PDB entry 9R3M | X-ray diffraction, 2.06 A resolution | chains A and B of the 4 polymer chains in the assembly

== Chain A (and B) ==
Name: Isoform L-type of Pyruvate kinase PKLR
Source organism: Homo sapiens
Notes: EC 2.7.1.40; chain B of this document is another copy of the same molecule, construct and numbering; everything in this record applies to it too
UniProt: P30613 (KPYR_HUMAN), isoform P30613-2; aligned to UniProt positions 1-543 over residues 1-543
Chain sequence (447 residues; row label = number of the first residue in the row; note: 98 numbers in that range are skipped by the numbering (no residue carries them; nothing is unmodelled there); numbers below 1 keep their minus sign (Gly-1 is residue -1)):
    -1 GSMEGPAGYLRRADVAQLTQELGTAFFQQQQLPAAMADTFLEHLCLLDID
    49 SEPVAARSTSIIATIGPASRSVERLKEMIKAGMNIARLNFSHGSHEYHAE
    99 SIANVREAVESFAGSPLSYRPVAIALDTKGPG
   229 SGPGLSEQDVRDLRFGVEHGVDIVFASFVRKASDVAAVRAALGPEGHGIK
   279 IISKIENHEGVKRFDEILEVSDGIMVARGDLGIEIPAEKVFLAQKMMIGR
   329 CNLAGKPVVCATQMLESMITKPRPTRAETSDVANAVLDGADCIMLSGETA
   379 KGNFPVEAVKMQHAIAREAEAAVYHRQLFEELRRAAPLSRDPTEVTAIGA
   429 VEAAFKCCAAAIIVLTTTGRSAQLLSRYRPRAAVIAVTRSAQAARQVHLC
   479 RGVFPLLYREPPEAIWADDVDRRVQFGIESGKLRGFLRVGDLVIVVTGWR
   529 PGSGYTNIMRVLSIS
Not modelled in the structure: -1 to 22 (chain B: -1 to 9)
Construct notes: expression tag (-1 to 0); conflict Asp12 (Ser in P30613); linker (130, 229-230)
Metal / ion sites: K+: Asn87, Ser89, Asp125, Thr126; Mg2+: Glu284, Asp308 (together with oxalate ion)
Small-molecule neighbours:
  - isodzkplyyjzli-uhfffaoysa-n (A1JBZ; 4-[4-[(7-piperidin-1-yl-2,1,3-benzoxadiazol-4-yl)sulfonyl]piperazin-1-yl]sulfonylbenzene-1,2-diol): Phe38, Leu39, Leu42, Ile326, Gly327, Asn330, Leu365, Asp366, Gly367, Tyr402, Gln405, Leu406, Glu409
  - 1,6-di-O-phosphono-beta-D-fructofuranose (FBP): Leu443, Thr444, Thr445, Thr446, Gly447, Arg448, Ser449, Arg467, Trp494, Arg501, Thr525, Gly526, Trp527, Arg528, Pro529, Gly530, Ser531, Gly532, Tyr533, Thr534
  - oxalate ion (OXL): Arg85, Lys282, Glu284, Met303, Ala305, Arg306, Gly307, Asp308, Thr340, Met372

== How chain A and chain B interact ==
Contacting residue pairs - 71 pairs, chain A then chain B:
  Asp36(A) - Arg412(B)  salt bridge
  Arg404(A) - Arg412(B)
  Phe407(A) - Arg411(B)
  Glu408(A) - Glu408(B)
  Glu408(A) - Arg411(B)  salt bridge
  Arg411(A) - Glu408(B)  salt bridge
  Arg411(A) - Arg411(B)
  Arg411(A) - Glu430(B)  salt bridge
  Arg412(A) - Arg404(B)
  Arg412(A) - Glu408(B)  salt bridge
  Ala414(A) - Lys434(B)
  Pro415(A) - Ala11(B)
  Pro415(A) - Asp12(B)
  Pro415(A) - Lys434(B)  hydrogen bond (backbone-side chain)
  Leu416(A) - Asp12(B)  hydrogen bond (backbone-backbone)
  Leu416(A) - Val13(B)  hydrophobic
  Leu416(A) - Leu16(B)  hydrophobic
  Leu416(A) - Met34(B)  hydrophobic
  Leu416(A) - Phe433(B)
  Leu416(A) - Lys434(B)
  Ser417(A) - Lys434(B)  hydrogen bond (backbone-backbone)
  Ser417(A) - Cys435(B)
  Arg418(A) - Leu16(B)
  Arg418(A) - Glu19(B)  salt bridge
  Arg418(A) - Leu20(B)
  Arg418(A) - Cys435(B)
  Arg418(A) - Gly518(B)  hydrogen bond (side chain-backbone)
  Arg418(A) - Leu520(B)
  Pro420(A) - Val539(B)  hydrophobic
  Val423(A) - Ala431(B)
  Val423(A) - Cys435(B)  hydrophobic
  Val423(A) - Val539(B)  hydrophobic
  Thr424(A) - Val539(B)
  Ile426(A) - Glu430(B)
  Ile426(A) - Lys434(B)
  Gly427(A) - Gly427(B)
  Glu430(A) - Arg411(B)  salt bridge
  Glu430(A) - Ile426(B)
  Glu430(A) - Glu430(B)
  Ala431(A) - Val423(B)
  Phe433(A) - Leu416(B)
  Lys434(A) - Ala414(B)
  Lys434(A) - Pro415(B)  hydrogen bond (side chain-backbone)
  Lys434(A) - Leu416(B)
  Lys434(A) - Ser417(B)  hydrogen bond (backbone-backbone)
  Lys434(A) - Glu422(B)
  Lys434(A) - Ile426(B)
  Lys434(A) - Tyr456(B)  hydrogen bond
  Cys435(A) - Ser417(B)
  Cys435(A) - Arg418(B)
  Cys435(A) - Val423(B)  hydrophobic
  Cys436(A) - Leu416(B)  hydrophobic
  Tyr456(A) - Lys434(B)  hydrogen bond
  Gly518(A) - Arg418(B)  hydrogen bond (backbone-side chain)
  Leu520(A) - Arg418(B)
  Asn535(A) - Met537(B)
  Asn535(A) - Arg538(B)
  Asn535(A) - Val539(B)  hydrogen bond (backbone-backbone)
  Asn535(A) - Leu540(B)
  Ile536(A) - Ile536(B)  hydrophobic
  Ile536(A) - Met537(B)
  Ile536(A) - Arg538(B)
  Met537(A) - Asn535(B)
  Met537(A) - Ile536(B)
  Met537(A) - Met537(B)  hydrogen bond (backbone-backbone)
  Arg538(A) - Asn535(B)
  Arg538(A) - Ile536(B)
  Val539(A) - Pro420(B)  hydrophobic
  Val539(A) - Val423(B)  hydrophobic
  Val539(A) - Thr424(B)
  Val539(A) - Asn535(B)  hydrogen bond (backbone-backbone)
Other interface residues (no listed pair), chain A (33 interface residues in all): Ala413, Asp519, Ile522
Other interface residues (no listed pair), chain B (41 interface residues in all): Phe25, Asp36, Phe407, Cys436, Ile522

== Overview ==
The interface between chain A and chain B involves 33 residues on one side and 41 on the other; the contacts
include 12 hydrogen bonds and 7 salt bridges. Polar pairs include Asp36(A)-Arg412(B), Glu408(A)-Arg411(B) and
Arg411(A)-Glu430(B). Ligands of chain A: 1,6-di-O-phosphono-beta-D-fructofuranose, oxalate ion and
isodzkplyyjzli-uhfffaoysa-n.
Both chains are Isoform L-type of Pyruvate kinase PKLR (Homo sapiens). Entry 9R3M (Structure of liver pyruvate
kinase in complex with fluorescent probe 8a) was determined by X-ray diffraction, deposited together with
9R3H, 9R3I, 9R3L and 9R3O.
